Entry 3ZWJ (X-ray diffraction, 2.37 A resolution); this record covers chain A.

[Chain A]
Name: Fragaceatoxin C
From: Actinia fragacea
UniProtKB: B9W5G6 (ACTPC_ACTFR); residues 1-179 here = UniProt positions 1-179
Chain sequence (179 residues; each row starts with the number of its first residue):
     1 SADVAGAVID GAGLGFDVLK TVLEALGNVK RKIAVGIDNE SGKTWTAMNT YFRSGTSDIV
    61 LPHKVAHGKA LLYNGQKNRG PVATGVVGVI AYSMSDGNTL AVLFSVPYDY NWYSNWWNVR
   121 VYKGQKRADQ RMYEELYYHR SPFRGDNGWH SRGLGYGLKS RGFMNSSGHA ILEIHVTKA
Not modelled in the structure: 1-2
Curated features (UniProtKB/Swiss-Prot):
  - region: S1 to V29 (N-terminal alpha-helix that contributes to the pore), S105 to R120 (Trp-rich region, which is important for the binding to lipid membrane)
  - motif: R144 to D146 (Cell attachment site, crucial for protein stability)
  - binding site (an N-(acyl)-sphingosylphosphocholine): R31, R53, S54, R79, G85, Y108, Y113, S114, W116, Y133, Y137, Y138, R144, G168
  - binding site (N-acetyl-D-glucosamine 6-sulfate): Y51, R53, Y138
  - site: F16 (Part of the hydrophobic cavity (in subunit A) that receives Val-60 from the adjacent subunit (B)), V60 (Protrudes from one subunit (B) and inserts into the hydrophobic cavity from the adjacent subunit (A)), W149 (Part of the hydrophobic cavity (in subunit A) that receives Val-60 from the adjacent subunit (B)), F163 (Part of the hydrophobic cavity (in subunit A) that receives Val-60 from the adjacent subunit (B))
  - mutagenesis: V8 (V8C: In V8C/K69C; loss of ability to form stable pores after addition of a new disulfide bond; when associated with C-69), F16 (F16A/G/P: Loss of pore formation ability in cholesterol-rich membranes, but no change in pore formation on membranes with low cholesterol content), V60 (V60E: V60E/W149A; decrease in hemolytic activity, suggesting that this mutant forms functional but structurally weak pores; when associated with A-149), K69 (K69C: In V8C/K69C; loss of ability to form stable pores after addition of a new disulfide bond; when associated with C-8), W112 (W112R: In W112R/W116F; loss of ability to bind membranes; when associated with F-116), W116 (W116F: In W112R/W116F; loss of ability to bind membranes; when associated with R-112), W149 (W149A: In V60E/W149A; decrease in hemolytic activity, suggesting that this mutant forms functional but structurally weak pores; when associated with E-60)

[Summary]
Curated annotation (UniProt) lists 14 N-(acyl)-sphingosylphosphocholine-binding residues, 3
N-acetyl-D-glucosamine 6-sulfate-binding residues and 7 mutagenesis sites.
Chain A is Fragaceatoxin C (Actinia fragacea); the structure, CRYSTAL STRUCTURE OF THE PORE-FORMING TOXIN FRAC
FROM ACTINIA FRAGACEA (Form 3), was determined by X-ray diffraction, deposited together with 3ZWG.
